PDB entry 4RDH | X-ray diffraction, 2.10 A resolution | chains A and B

Chain A (and B):
Protein: tRNA threonylcarbamoyladenosine dehydratase
Source organism: Escherichia coli
Notes: EC 6.1.-.-; chain B of this document is another copy of the same molecule, construct and numbering; everything in this record applies to it too
UniProtKB: Q46927 (TCDA_ECOLI); residues 1-268 here = UniProt positions 1-268
Chain sequence (288 residues; each row starts with the number of its first residue; numbers below 1 keep their minus sign (Mse-19 is residue -19)):
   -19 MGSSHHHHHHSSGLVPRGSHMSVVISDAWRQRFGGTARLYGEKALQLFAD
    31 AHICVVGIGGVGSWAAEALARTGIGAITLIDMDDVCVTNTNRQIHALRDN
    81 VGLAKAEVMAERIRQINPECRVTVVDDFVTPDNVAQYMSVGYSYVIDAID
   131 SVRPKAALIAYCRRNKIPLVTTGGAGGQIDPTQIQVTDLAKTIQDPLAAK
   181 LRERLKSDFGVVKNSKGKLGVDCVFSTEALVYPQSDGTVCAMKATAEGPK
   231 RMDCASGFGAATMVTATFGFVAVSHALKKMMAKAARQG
Unresolved in the structure: -19 to 1, 216-236, 268 (chain B: -19 to 1, 214-236, 268)
Modified residues: Mse-19, Mse1, Mse222, Mse232 (selenomethionine); Mse62, Mse89, Mse118, Mse243, Mse260, Mse261 (selenomethionine; parent Met)
Sequence notes: expression tag (-19 to 0)
Small-molecule neighbours: adenosine monophosphate (AMP): Val36, Gly37, Ile38, Gly39, Gly40, Ile60, Asp61, Asp63, Arg72, Gln73, Lys85, Asp107, Phe108, Val109, Ala128, Ile129, Asp130, Ser131, Pro134

How chain A and chain B interact:
Residue-residue contacts (116):
  Gln11(A) - Val67(B)
  Gln11(A) - Thr68(B)
  Arg12(A) - Val67(B)
  Arg12(A) - Thr70(B)
  Arg12(A) - Asn71(B)
  Gly15(A) - Asn71(B)
  Gly15(A) - Gly239(B)
  Gly15(A) - Ala240(B)  hydrogen bond (backbone-backbone)
  Thr16(A) - Asn71(B)
  Arg18(A) - Pro213(B)
  Arg18(A) - Gly237(B)  hydrogen bond (side chain-backbone)
  Arg18(A) - Phe238(B)  hydrogen bond (side chain-backbone)
  Arg18(A) - Gly239(B)
  Leu19(A) - Gly157(B)
  Leu19(A) - Gln158(B)
  Leu19(A) - Ile159(B)  hydrophobic
  Leu19(A) - Val211(B)
  Leu19(A) - Gly239(B)
  Leu19(A) - Ala240(B)
  Leu19(A) - Ala241(B)
  Tyr20(A) - Ile159(B)  hydrophobic
  Tyr20(A) - Ala241(B)
  Tyr20(A) - Mse243(B)
  Trp44(A) - Trp44(B)  hydrophobic
  Trp44(A) - Glu47(B)
  Glu47(A) - Trp44(B)
  Ala48(A) - Mse243(B)
  Arg51(A) - Thr70(B)  hydrogen bond (side chain-backbone)
  Arg51(A) - Asn71(B)
  Arg51(A) - Gln73(B)  hydrogen bond (side chain-backbone)
  Arg51(A) - Ile74(B)  hydrogen bond (side chain-backbone)
  Arg51(A) - Ala76(B)  hydrogen bond (side chain-backbone)
  Arg51(A) - Leu77(B)
  Arg51(A) - Thr242(B)
  Thr52(A) - Mse243(B)
  Val67(A) - Gln11(B)
  Val67(A) - Arg12(B)
  Thr68(A) - Gln11(B)
  Thr70(A) - Arg12(B)
  Thr70(A) - Arg51(B)  hydrogen bond (backbone-side chain)
  Thr70(A) - Ile96(B)
  Asn71(A) - Arg12(B)
  Asn71(A) - Gly15(B)
  Asn71(A) - Thr16(B)
  Asn71(A) - Arg51(B)
  Gln73(A) - Arg51(B)  hydrogen bond (backbone-side chain)
  Ile74(A) - Arg51(B)  hydrogen bond (backbone-side chain)
  Ile74(A) - Ile74(B)  hydrophobic
  Ile74(A) - Arg92(B)  hydrogen bond (backbone-side chain)
  Ala76(A) - Arg51(B)  hydrogen bond (backbone-side chain)
  Leu77(A) - Arg51(B)
  Leu77(A) - Arg92(B)
  Leu77(A) - Gln95(B)
  Leu77(A) - Ile96(B)  hydrophobic
  Arg78(A) - Arg12(B)
  Arg78(A) - Gln95(B)  hydrogen bond (backbone-backbone)
  Arg78(A) - Pro98(B)
  Asp79(A) - Gln95(B)  hydrogen bond (backbone-side chain)
  Arg92(A) - Ile74(B)  hydrogen bond (side chain-backbone)
  Arg92(A) - Leu77(B)
  Arg92(A) - Arg92(B)
  Gln95(A) - Leu77(B)
  Gln95(A) - Arg78(B)  hydrogen bond (backbone-backbone)
  Gln95(A) - Asp79(B)  hydrogen bond (side chain-backbone)
  Ile96(A) - Thr70(B)
  Ile96(A) - Leu77(B)  hydrophobic
  Gly157(A) - Leu19(B)
  Gln158(A) - Leu19(B)
  Ile159(A) - Leu19(B)  hydrophobic
  Ile159(A) - Tyr20(B)  hydrophobic
  Ile159(A) - Ser254(B)
  Pro161(A) - Val251(B)  hydrophobic
  Pro161(A) - Ser254(B)
  Thr162(A) - Ile164(B)
  Ile164(A) - Thr162(B)
  Val211(A) - Leu19(B)
  Tyr212(A) - Arg18(B)
  Pro213(A) - Arg18(B)
  Gln214(A) - Ala17(B)
  Gln214(A) - Arg18(B)  hydrogen bond (backbone-backbone)
  Gln214(A) - Leu19(B)
  Gln214(A) - Tyr20(B)
  Gln214(A) - Gly21(B)
  Ser215(A) - Glu22(B)
  Gly237(A) - Arg18(B)  hydrogen bond (backbone-side chain)
  Phe238(A) - Arg18(B)  hydrogen bond (backbone-side chain)
  Gly239(A) - Gly15(B)
  Gly239(A) - Arg18(B)
  Gly239(A) - Leu19(B)
  Ala240(A) - Gly15(B)  hydrogen bond (backbone-backbone)
  Ala240(A) - Leu19(B)
  Ala241(A) - Leu19(B)  hydrophobic
  Ala241(A) - Tyr20(B)
  Thr242(A) - Arg51(B)
  Thr242(A) - Phe250(B)
  Mse243(A) - Tyr20(B)
  Mse243(A) - Ala48(B)
  Mse243(A) - Thr52(B)
  Mse243(A) - Phe250(B)
  Mse243(A) - Val253(B)
  Mse243(A) - Ser254(B)
  Mse243(A) - Leu257(B)  hydrophobic
  Ala246(A) - Phe250(B)  hydrophobic
  Thr247(A) - Thr247(B)
  Thr247(A) - Phe250(B)
  Phe250(A) - Thr242(B)
  Phe250(A) - Mse243(B)
  Phe250(A) - Ala246(B)  hydrophobic
  Phe250(A) - Thr247(B)
  Phe250(A) - Phe250(B)  hydrophobic
  Val251(A) - Thr162(B)
  Val253(A) - Mse243(B)
  Ser254(A) - Ile159(B)
  Ser254(A) - Pro161(B)
  Ser254(A) - Mse243(B)
  Leu257(A) - Mse243(B)  hydrophobic
Other interface residues (no listed pair), chain A (54 interface residues in all): Phe13, Arg72, Pro98, Gln165
Other interface residues (no listed pair), chain B (53 interface residues in all): Phe13, Gln165

Summary:
The interface between chain A and chain B involves 54 residues on one side and 53 on the other; the contacts
include 21 hydrogen bonds. Polar pairs include Arg18(A)-Gly237(B), Arg18(A)-Phe238(B) and Arg51(A)-Thr70(B).
Bound to chain A: adenosine monophosphate.
Both chains are tRNA threonylcarbamoyladenosine dehydratase (Escherichia coli). Entry 4RDH (Crystal structure
of E. coli tRNA N6-threonylcarbamoyladenosine dehydratase, TcdA) was determined by X-ray diffraction together
with 4YED and 4RDI from the same study.
